5K2Z - chains C and D; structure by X-ray diffraction, 1.80 A resolution.

== Chain C (and D) ==
Molecule: Pyridoxal 5'-phosphate synthase subunit PDX1.3
Organism: Arabidopsis thaliana
Notes: EC 4.3.3.6; chain D of this document is another copy of the same molecule, construct and numbering; everything in this record applies to it too
UniProt: Q8L940 (PDX13_ARATH); numbering as in UniProt (aligned over 1-309)
Sequence (315 residues; each row starts with the number of its first residue):
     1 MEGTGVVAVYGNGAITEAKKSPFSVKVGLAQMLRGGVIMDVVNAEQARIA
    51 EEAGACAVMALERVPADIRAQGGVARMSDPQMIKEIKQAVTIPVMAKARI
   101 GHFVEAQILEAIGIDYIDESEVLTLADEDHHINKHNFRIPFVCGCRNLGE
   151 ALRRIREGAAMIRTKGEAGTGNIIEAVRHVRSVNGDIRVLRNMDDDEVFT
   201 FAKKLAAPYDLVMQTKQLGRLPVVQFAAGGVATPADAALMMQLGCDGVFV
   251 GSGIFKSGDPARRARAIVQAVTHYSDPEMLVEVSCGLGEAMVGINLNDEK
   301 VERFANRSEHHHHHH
Disordered / not traced: 1-21, 298-315 (chain D: 1-19, 298-315)
Differences from the reference sequence: expression tag (310-315)
Covalently attached groups: 2-azanylpenta-1,4-dien-3-one (6R3) linked to Lys97, Lys165
Small-molecule neighbours: 2-azanylpenta-1,4-dien-3-one (6R3): Asp40, Met59, Pro65, Asp118, Ser120, Val122, Arg163, Ala168, Ala228, Gly229, Phe249
UniProt features mapped onto this chain:
  - active site: Lys97 (Schiff-base intermediate with D-ribose 5-phosphate)
  - binding site (D-ribose 5-phosphate): Asp40, Gly169, Gly230, Gly251, Ser252
  - binding site (D-glyceraldehyde 3-phosphate): Arg181
  - modified residue: Met1 (N-acetylmethionine)
  - mutagenesis: Gly54 (G54S: In rsr4-1; strongly reduced oligomerization and 63% reduction in pyridoxal biosynthesis)

== How chain C and chain D interact ==
Contacting residue pairs (56):
  Thr170(C) with Val74(D)
  Gly171(C) with Val74(D); Arg76(D), hydrogen bond (backbone-side chain)
  Asn172(C) with Val74(D); Thr124(D); Leu125(D)
  Ile173(C) with Arg99(D); Ala126(D), hydrophobic
  Ile174(C) with Leu125(D); Ala126(D); Glu128(D)
  Val177(C) with Ala126(D); Asp127(D)
  Arg178(C) with Glu128(D), salt bridge
  Arg181(C) with Phe103(D); Asp127(D), salt bridge; His130(D)
  Ala232(C) with Arg76(D)
  Thr233(C) with Arg76(D)
  Ala235(C) with His102(D); Val104(D); Glu105(D); Ile108(D), hydrophobic
  Asp236(C) with Arg99(D), salt bridge; His102(D), salt bridge
  Ala238(C) with Val104(D), hydrophobic
  Leu239(C) with His102(D); Phe103(D), hydrophobic; Val104(D), hydrophobic
  Gln242(C) with Phe103(D); Val104(D); Gln107(D), hydrogen bond
  Leu243(C) with Phe103(D), hydrophobic
  Pro277(C) with Gln107(D)
  Glu278(C) with Ala111(D)
  Leu280(C) with Val104(D), hydrophobic; Ile108(D), hydrophobic
  Val281(C) with Ile108(D); Ala111(D), hydrophobic
  Ser284(C) with Asp79(D); Pro80(D); Ile108(D)
  Cys285(C) with Asp79(D); Gln81(D); Lys84(D)
  Gly286(C) with Asp79(D), hydrogen bond (backbone-side chain); Gln81(D)
  Leu287(C) with Asp79(D), hydrogen bond (backbone-side chain)
  Ala290(C) with Arg76(D)
  Met291(C) with Arg76(D), hydrogen bond (backbone-side chain)
  Val292(C) with Gly73(D); Val74(D), hydrogen bond (backbone-backbone)
  Gly293(C) with Gly73(D)
  Ile294(C) with Val74(D)
  Asn295(C) with Gly73(D); Thr124(D)
Other interface residues (no listed pair), chain D (24 interface residues in all): Gly101, Ile112, Asp129

== Summary ==
30 residues of chain C and 24 residues of chain D are in contact; the contacts include 6 hydrogen bonds and 4
salt bridges. Polar pairs include Arg178(C)-Glu128(D), Arg181(C)-Asp127(D) and Asp236(C)-Arg99(D). Covalently
linked 2-azanylpenta-1,4-dien-3-one: at Lys97(C).
Chain C and chain D are both Pyridoxal 5'-phosphate synthase subunit PDX1.3 (Arabidopsis thaliana); the
structure, PDX1.3-adduct (Arabidopsis), was determined by X-ray diffraction, deposited together with 5K3V.
